6B0X - chains B and G of the 14 polymer chains in the assembly; structure by electron microscopy, 3.80 A resolution.

[Chain B (and G)]
Name: Major head protein
Organism: Staphylococcus phage 80alpha
Notes: chain G of this document is another copy of the same molecule, construct and numbering; everything in this record applies to it too
UniProtKB: A4ZFB3 (A4ZFB3_9CAUD); residue numbers follow UniProt; this construct covers 1-324
Sequence (324 residues; each row starts with the number of its first residue):
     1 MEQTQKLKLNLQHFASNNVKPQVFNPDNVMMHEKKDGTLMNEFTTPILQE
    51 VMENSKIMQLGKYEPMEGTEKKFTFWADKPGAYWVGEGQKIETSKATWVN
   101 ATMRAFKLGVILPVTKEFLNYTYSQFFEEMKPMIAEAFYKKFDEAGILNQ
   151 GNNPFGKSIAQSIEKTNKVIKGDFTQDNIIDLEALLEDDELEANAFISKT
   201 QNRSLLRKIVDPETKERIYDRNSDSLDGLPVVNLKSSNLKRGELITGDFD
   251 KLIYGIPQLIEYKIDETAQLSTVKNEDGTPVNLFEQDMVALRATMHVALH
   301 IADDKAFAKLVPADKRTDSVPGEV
Disordered / not traced: 1-25, 310-324
UniProt features mapped onto this chain:
  - mutagenesis: Glu-2 to Phe-14 (Wild-type phage titer and viability), Phe-14 (F14A: Wild-type phage titer and viability, protein is mostly unprocessed), Met-52 (M52Q: Defective in producing infectious virions)
What the authors report for this chain:
  - mutagenesis - M52L, Y123C: unchanged growth
  - mutagenesis - M52Q: abolished growth

[Interface between chain B and chain G]
Contacting residue pairs - 60 pairs, chain B then chain G:
  Lys-71(B) / Ile-111(G)
  Phe-73(B) / Val-110(G)
  Phe-73(B) / Ile-111(G)  hydrophobic
  Phe-75(B) / Lys-107(G)  hydrogen bond (backbone-side chain)
  Trp-76(B) / Lys-107(G)
  Trp-76(B) / Lys-140(G)
  Trp-76(B) / Glu-144(G)
  Ala-77(B) / Met-103(G)
  Ala-77(B) / Gln-269(G)
  Asp-78(B) / Met-103(G)
  Asp-78(B) / Gln-269(G)
  Lys-79(B) / Thr-102(G)
  Lys-79(B) / Met-103(G)
  Lys-79(B) / Arg-104(G)
  Lys-79(B) / Gln-269(G)
  Lys-79(B) / Met-288(G)
  Lys-79(B) / Val-289(G)
  Pro-80(B) / Thr-102(G)
  Gly-81(B) / Asn-100(G)  hydrogen bond (backbone-side chain)
  Gly-81(B) / Thr-102(G)
  Gly-81(B) / Asn-153(G)  hydrogen bond (backbone-side chain)
  Trp-84(B) / Asn-152(G)
  Gly-86(B) / Asn-152(G)
  Glu-87(B) / Asn-152(G)  hydrogen bond (backbone-side chain)
  Gln-89(B) / Thr-267(G)
  Gln-89(B) / Ala-268(G)  hydrogen bond (side chain-backbone)
  Gln-89(B) / Gln-269(G)
  Gln-89(B) / Leu-270(G)
  Gln-89(B) / Glu-276(G)
  Lys-90(B) / Leu-270(G)  hydrogen bond (backbone-backbone)
  Ile-91(B) / Leu-270(G)
  Ile-91(B) / Thr-272(G)
  Glu-92(B) / Phe-106(G)
  Glu-92(B) / Gln-269(G)
  Glu-92(B) / Leu-270(G)
  Glu-92(B) / Thr-272(G)  hydrogen bond (backbone-side chain)
  Glu-92(B) / Asp-277(G)
  Gln-176(B) / Arg-217(G)  hydrogen bond
  Ile-180(B) / Ser-204(G)
  Ile-180(B) / Arg-207(G)
  Glu-183(B) / Arg-221(G)  salt bridge
  Ala-184(B) / Ser-204(G)
  Glu-187(B) / Thr-200(G)
  Glu-187(B) / Gln-201(G)  hydrogen bond (backbone-backbone)
  Asp-188(B) / Gln-201(G)
  Glu-190(B) / Lys-199(G)
  Glu-190(B) / Thr-200(G)
  Glu-190(B) / Gln-201(G)
  Glu-190(B) / Leu-234(G)
  Glu-190(B) / Lys-235(G)
  Glu-190(B) / Ser-236(G)
  Glu-192(B) / Thr-200(G)
  Glu-192(B) / Arg-203(G)  salt bridge
  Glu-192(B) / Asn-233(G)
  Glu-213(B) / Val-210(G)
  Glu-213(B) / Lys-215(G)
  Glu-213(B) / Arg-217(G)  hydrogen bond (backbone-side chain)
  Thr-214(B) / Val-210(G)
  Thr-214(B) / Arg-217(G)  hydrogen bond
  Asp-227(B) / Arg-221(G)  salt bridge
Other interface residues (no listed pair), chain B (34 interface residues in all): Thr-74, Tyr-83, Gly-88, Asp-177, Leu-191, Asp-211, Ile-218
Other interface residues (no listed pair), chain G (44 interface residues in all): Glu-136, Lys-141, Pro-154, Lys-208, Asp-211, Glu-216, Asn-222, Ser-237, Phe-284

[Summary]
34 residues of chain B face 44 of chain G across their interface; the contacts include 11 hydrogen bonds and 3
salt bridges. Among the polar pairs are Glu-183(B)/Arg-221(G), Glu-192(B)/Arg-203(G) and
Asp-227(B)/Arg-221(G). The paper reports that M52Q of chain B abolishes growth; M52L and Y123C of chain B
leave growth unchanged.
Chain B and chain G are both Major head protein (Staphylococcus phage 80alpha); the structure, Capsid protein
and C-terminal part of scaffolding protein in the Staphylococcus aureus phage 80alpha procapsid, was
determined by electron microscopy (same publication as 6B23).
